PDB entry 6EI4 | X-ray diffraction, 2.00 A resolution | chain A

== Chain A ==
Name: Tyrosinase
From: Bacillus megaterium
UniProt: B2ZB02 (B2ZB02_BACME); residue numbers follow UniProt; this construct covers 4-291
Sequence (288 residues; row label = number of the first residue in the row):
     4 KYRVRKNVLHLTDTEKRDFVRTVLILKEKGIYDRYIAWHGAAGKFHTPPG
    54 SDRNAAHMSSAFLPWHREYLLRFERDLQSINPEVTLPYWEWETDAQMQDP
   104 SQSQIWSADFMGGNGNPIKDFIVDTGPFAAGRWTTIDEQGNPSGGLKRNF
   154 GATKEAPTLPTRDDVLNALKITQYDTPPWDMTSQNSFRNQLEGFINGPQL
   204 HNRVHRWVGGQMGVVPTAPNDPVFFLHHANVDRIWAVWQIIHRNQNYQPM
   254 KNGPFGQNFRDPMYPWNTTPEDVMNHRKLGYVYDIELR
Ion coordination: Cu ion site 1: H42, H60, H69; Cu ion site 2: H204, H208, H231
Small-molecule neighbours: B5N ([4-[(4-fluorophenyl)methyl]piperazin-1-yl]-(2-methylphenyl)methanone): H42, H60, H69, G196, F197, P201, H204, N205, H208, R209, M215, G216, V217, V218, A221, F227, H231

== Overview ==
Ligands of chain A: compound B5N. H42, H60 and H69 form the Cu ion site 1. H204, H208 and H231 form the Cu ion
site 2.
Chain A is Tyrosinase (Bacillus megaterium); the structure, Crystal Structure of tyrosinase from Bacillus
megaterium with B5N inhibitor in the active site, was determined by X-ray diffraction (same publication as
5OAE).
